6HIW - chains Cm and CA of the 63 polymer chains in the assembly; structure by electron microscopy, 3.37 A resolution.

Chain Cm:
Molecule: mS37
Source organism: Trypanosoma brucei brucei
UniProtKB: Q38C96 (Q38C96_TRYB2); numbering as in UniProt (aligned over 1-215)
Chain sequence (215 residues; numbered 1 to 215; the number before each row is that of its first residue):
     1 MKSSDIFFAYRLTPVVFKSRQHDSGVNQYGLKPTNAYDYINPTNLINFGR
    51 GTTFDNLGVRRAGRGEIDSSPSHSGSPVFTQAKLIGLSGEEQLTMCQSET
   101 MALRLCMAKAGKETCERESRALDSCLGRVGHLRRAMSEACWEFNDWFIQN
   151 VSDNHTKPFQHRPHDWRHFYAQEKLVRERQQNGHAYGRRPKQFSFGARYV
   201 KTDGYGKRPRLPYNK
Disordered / not traced: 1-19
Disulfides: Cys106-Cys115

Chain CA:
Molecule: 9S rRNA
Source organism: Trypanosoma brucei brucei
Sequence (621 nucleotides; each row starts with the number of its first residue):
     1 UAAAUUAUGGUCAAUUGUUAGUAUUCAUAUUAAUUUUUUUAAAUGUUUUA
    51 UCAUUUUAUAAAGGUUUAUUUUUGAAAGAUUUUUUGUAUAAAAUUUUAGG
   101 AAUAGUUAAUAAUAAUUUAUAAUUUUGAUUAGAUUGUUUUGUUAAUGCUA
   151 UUAGAUGGGUGUGGAAAAAUAAAAAAAAUAAUUAAUAUAUAUCAAUAAUA
   201 AAUUAAAUUAAUCUAUUAGUCAGAAAUGGAUGCCAGCCGUUGCGGUAAUU
   251 UCUAUGCUUUUAAAUAUUAUACAAUUAUCAUAUUAAAUUGUUAAGUGUUG
   301 AUUUAACCAAUAAAAAUAUAAAUAAUUUUUAUUUGUUUUUAAACACCAUU
   351 AGGUAUAUGCAAAUAUAAAAUUAUAGUAAUUAUAAAUUAUAUUAUAUUAU
   401 AUUUAUUCAUAUAAUUAAUAGGAUAAUAUUUGUAGUUUUUGAUACCAUGA
   451 UAAGGAUUAUAAAUUGAAAGUGUUAAUAUCAUAAUCAAAAUUUAUUAUUU
   501 AUAUUAAAUAUGUAUGUGUAGAUAAAAUAAGAAAUUAAAAAGGUAUUGUU
   551 GCCCACCAAUUUUUAUAAUAAAAAUAACGUGCAGUAAUUAAUAUAUUUAU
   601 AAAAAUAUAUUUUUUUUUUUU
Sequence notes: conflict U298 (C2839 in 343546), U473 (G3014 in 343546); insertion (614-621)
Ion coordination: Mg2+ site 1 near A27 (its only coordinating residue here); Mg2+ site 2: A60, A61, A155; Mg2+ site 3 near U65 (its only coordinating residue here); Mg2+ site 4 near A68 (its only coordinating residue here); Mg2+ site 5 near A76 (its only coordinating residue here); Mg2+ site 6: A224, A225; Mg2+ site 7 near U231 (its only coordinating residue here); Mg2+ site 8: U281, A367; Mg2+ site 9 near U339 (its only coordinating residue here); Mg2+ site 10 near A385 (its only coordinating residue here); Mg2+ site 11: A386, U387; Mg2+ site 12 near A541 (its only coordinating residue here); 5 more Mg2+ sites not listed
Residues lining bound ligands:
  - spermidine (SPD), molecule 1: A27, U28, G239, A266, U267, U268
  - spermidine (SPD), molecule 2: A218, U259, U261, A262, A263, A264
  - spermidine (SPD), molecule 3: U398, A399, U457, U458, A459
  - spermidine (SPD), molecule 4: A452, A453, G454, G466, A467, A468, A469, G470
  - spermine (SPM): U66, U67, U95, U96, U97, U125, U126, G127, A128, U129

How chain Cm and chain CA interact:
Residue-residue contacts (125; chain Cm residue first):
  Tyr37(Cm) - A385(CA)  base contact
  Tyr37(Cm) - A386(CA)  sugar contact
  Asn41(Cm) - A386(CA)  hydrogen bond to the sugar
  Thr43(Cm) - A386(CA)  base contact
  Asn44(Cm) - A386(CA)  hydrogen bond to the sugar
  Asn47(Cm) - A386(CA)  sugar contact
  Asn47(Cm) - U387(CA)  sugar contact
  Phe48(Cm) - U387(CA)  phosphate contact
  Gly49(Cm) - U387(CA)  phosphate contact
  Arg50(Cm) - A389(CA)  hydrogen bond to the sugar
  Gly65(Cm) - A538(CA)  hydrogen bond to the sugar
  Gly65(Cm) - A539(CA)  sugar contact
  Glu66(Cm) - A539(CA)  sugar contact
  Ile67(Cm) - A540(CA)  phosphate contact
  Asp68(Cm) - A539(CA)  phosphate contact
  Asp68(Cm) - A540(CA)  hydrogen bond to the phosphate
  Asp68(Cm) - A541(CA)  phosphate contact
  Ser69(Cm) - A539(CA)  sugar contact
  Ser69(Cm) - A540(CA)  phosphate contact
  Ser70(Cm) - A539(CA)  phosphate contact
  Ser70(Cm) - A540(CA)  hydrogen bond to the phosphate
  Pro77(Cm) - A540(CA)  sugar contact
  Pro77(Cm) - U615(CA)  base contact
  Val78(Cm) - U393(CA)  base contact
  Phe79(Cm) - U393(CA)  hydrogen bond to the base
  Phe79(Cm) - A540(CA)  stacking on the base
  Phe79(Cm) - U615(CA)  base contact
  Phe79(Cm) - U616(CA)  base contact
  Phe79(Cm) - U617(CA)  base contact
  Thr80(Cm) - U617(CA)  base contact
  Gln81(Cm) - U393(CA)  hydrogen bond to the base
  Gln81(Cm) - A394(CA)  hydrogen bond to the base
  Ala82(Cm) - U393(CA)  sugar contact
  Ala82(Cm) - A394(CA)  base contact
  Lys83(Cm) - U393(CA)  salt bridge to the phosphate
  Leu87(Cm) - A394(CA)  sugar contact
  Ser88(Cm) - U393(CA)  hydrogen bond to the phosphate
  Ser88(Cm) - A394(CA)  hydrogen bond to the phosphate
  Arg133(Cm) - U395(CA)  salt bridge to the phosphate
  Arg134(Cm) - A396(CA)  base contact
  Ser137(Cm) - A394(CA)  hydrogen bond to the base
  Cys140(Cm) - A394(CA)  hydrogen bond to the base
  Trp141(Cm) - A394(CA)  hydrogen bond to the base
  Trp141(Cm) - A539(CA)  base contact
  His161(Cm) - U615(CA)  salt bridge to the phosphate
  Arg162(Cm) - U612(CA)  salt bridge to the phosphate
  Arg162(Cm) - U615(CA)  salt bridge to the phosphate
  His164(Cm) - U611(CA)  phosphate contact
  His164(Cm) - U612(CA)  salt bridge to the phosphate
  Arg167(Cm) - U278(CA)  hydrogen bond to the base
  Arg167(Cm) - U611(CA)  salt bridge to the phosphate
  Lys174(Cm) - U610(CA)  salt bridge to the phosphate
  Arg179(Cm) - A285(CA)  sugar contact
  Gln180(Cm) - A285(CA)  hydrogen bond to the sugar
  Gln180(Cm) - A286(CA)  sugar contact
  Gln180(Cm) - A287(CA)  hydrogen bond to the phosphate
  Asn182(Cm) - U283(CA)  hydrogen bond to the base
  Asn182(Cm) - U284(CA)  sugar contact
  Asn182(Cm) - A285(CA)  hydrogen bond to the sugar
  Gly183(Cm) - A282(CA)  sugar contact
  Gly183(Cm) - U283(CA)  sugar contact
  His184(Cm) - A282(CA)  hydrogen bond to the sugar
  His184(Cm) - U283(CA)  sugar contact
  His184(Cm) - U333(CA)  hydrogen bond to the base
  His184(Cm) - U334(CA)  hydrogen bond to the base
  Ala185(Cm) - U334(CA)  base contact
  Tyr186(Cm) - A365(CA)  base contact
  Arg188(Cm) - U334(CA)  hydrogen bond to the base
  Arg188(Cm) - G335(CA)  salt bridge to the phosphate
  Arg188(Cm) - U364(CA)  salt bridge to the phosphate
  Arg189(Cm) - G335(CA)  base contact
  Arg189(Cm) - A609(CA)  sugar contact
  Arg189(Cm) - U610(CA)  salt bridge to the phosphate
  Pro190(Cm) - G335(CA)  base contact
  Pro190(Cm) - A357(CA)  base contact
  Lys191(Cm) - G335(CA)  base contact
  Lys191(Cm) - U336(CA)  salt bridge to the phosphate
  Lys191(Cm) - U337(CA)  salt bridge to the phosphate
  Lys191(Cm) - U356(CA)  base contact
  Lys191(Cm) - A357(CA)  sugar contact
  Gln192(Cm) - G335(CA)  base contact
  Gln192(Cm) - U356(CA)  sugar contact
  Gln192(Cm) - U608(CA)  phosphate contact
  Phe193(Cm) - U356(CA)  hydrogen bond to the sugar
  Phe193(Cm) - A357(CA)  base contact
  Ser194(Cm) - A343(CA)  base contact
  Ser194(Cm) - U356(CA)  phosphate contact
  Phe195(Cm) - A314(CA)  base contact
  Phe195(Cm) - A315(CA)  hydrogen bond to the sugar
  Gly196(Cm) - A315(CA)  base contact
  Arg198(Cm) - U317(CA)  salt bridge to the phosphate
  Tyr199(Cm) - U291(CA)  sugar contact
  Tyr199(Cm) - U292(CA)  stacking on the base
  Tyr199(Cm) - A315(CA)  base contact
  Tyr199(Cm) - A316(CA)  hydrogen bond to the phosphate
  Val200(Cm) - A315(CA)  base contact
  Val200(Cm) - U339(CA)  hydrogen bond to the base
  Val200(Cm) - A342(CA)  base contact
  Lys201(Cm) - U338(CA)  base contact
  Lys201(Cm) - U339(CA)  base contact
  Lys201(Cm) - A357(CA)  salt bridge to the phosphate
  Thr202(Cm) - U338(CA)  hydrogen bond to the base
  Thr202(Cm) - U339(CA)  base contact
  Gly204(Cm) - U358(CA)  hydrogen bond to the base
  Tyr205(Cm) - U338(CA)  stacking on the base
  Tyr205(Cm) - U358(CA)  base contact
  Gly206(Cm) - U358(CA)  hydrogen bond to the phosphate
  Lys207(Cm) - G290(CA)  phosphate contact
  Arg208(Cm) - G290(CA)  base contact
  Arg210(Cm) - U288(CA)  phosphate contact
  Arg210(Cm) - A357(CA)  hydrogen bond to the base
  Arg210(Cm) - U358(CA)  salt bridge to the phosphate
  Leu211(Cm) - A287(CA)  sugar contact
  Leu211(Cm) - U288(CA)  hydrogen bond to the phosphate
  Leu211(Cm) - A357(CA)  base contact
  Pro212(Cm) - A357(CA)  base contact
  Tyr213(Cm) - U333(CA)  sugar contact
  Asn214(Cm) - A287(CA)  hydrogen bond to the phosphate
  Asn214(Cm) - U288(CA)  hydrogen bond to the phosphate
  Lys215(Cm) - U334(CA)  phosphate contact
  Lys215(Cm) - U336(CA)  phosphate contact
  Lys215(Cm) - U337(CA)  base contact
  Lys215(Cm) - A357(CA)  base contact
  Lys215(Cm) - C360(CA)  base contact
  Lys215(Cm) - A361(CA)  hydrogen bond to the base
Other interface residues (no listed pair), chain Cm (72 interface residues in all): Ile40, Ser76, Glu138, Gln181, Gly187, Asp203, Pro209
Other interface residues (no listed pair), chain CA (55 interface residues in all): G21, U289, A318, U388

In short:
The interface between chain Cm and chain CA involves 72 residues on one side and 55 on the other; the contacts
include 35 hydrogen bonds, 16 salt bridges and 3 aromatic stacking contacts. Among the polar pairs are
Phe79(Cm)-U393(CA), Gln81(Cm)-U393(CA) and Gln81(Cm)-A394(CA).
Here chain Cm is mS37 and chain CA is 9S rRNA, both from Trypanosoma brucei brucei. Entry 6HIW (Cryo-EM
structure of the Trypanosoma brucei mitochondrial ribosome - This entry contains the complete small
mitoribosomal ...) was determined by electron microscopy together with 6HIV, 6HIX, 6HIY and 6HIZ from the same
study.
